2XIS - chain A; structure by X-ray diffraction, 1.71 A resolution.

Chain A:
Protein: Xylose isomerase
Source organism: Streptomyces rubiginosus
Notes: EC 5.3.1.5
UniProtKB: P24300 (XYLA_STRRU); residues 2-388 here correspond to UniProt positions 1-387 (UniProt number = residue number - 1)
Amino-acid sequence (387 residues; each row starts with the number of its first residue):
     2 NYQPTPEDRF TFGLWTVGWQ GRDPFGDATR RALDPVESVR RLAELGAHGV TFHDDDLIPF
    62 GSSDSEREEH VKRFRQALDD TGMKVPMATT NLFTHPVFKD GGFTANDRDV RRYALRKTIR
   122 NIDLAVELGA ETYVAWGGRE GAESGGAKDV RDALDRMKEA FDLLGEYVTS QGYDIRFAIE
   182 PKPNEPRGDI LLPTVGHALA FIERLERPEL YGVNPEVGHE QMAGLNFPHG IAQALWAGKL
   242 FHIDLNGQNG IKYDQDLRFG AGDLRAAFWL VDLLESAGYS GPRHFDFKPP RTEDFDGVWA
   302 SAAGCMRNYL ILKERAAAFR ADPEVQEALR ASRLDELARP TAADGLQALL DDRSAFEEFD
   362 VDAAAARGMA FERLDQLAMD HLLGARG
Disordered / not traced: 2
Bound ions: Mg2+ site 1: Glu181, Glu217, Asp245, Asp287 (together with Xylitol); Mg2+ site 2: Glu217, His220, Asp255, Asp257 (together with Xylitol)
Small-molecule neighbours: Xylitol (XYL): Trp16, Phe26, His54, Thr90, Phe94, Trp137, Glu181, Lys183, Glu217, His220, Asp245, Asp255, Asp287

Summary:
Bound to chain A: Xylitol. Glu181, Glu217, Asp245 and Asp287 form the Mg2+ site 1. The Mg2+ site 2 is built by
Glu217, His220, Asp255 and Asp257.
Chain A is Xylose isomerase (Streptomyces rubiginosus); the structure, A metal-mediated hydride shift
mechanism for xylose isomerase based on the 1.6 angstroms streptomyces rubiginosus structures ..., was
determined by X-ray diffraction, deposited together with 1XIS, 3XIS and 4XIS.
